PDB entry 6NRW | X-ray diffraction, 2.40 A resolution | chains A and B

Chain A:
Molecule: DPR1
Organism: Drosophila melanogaster
Reference sequence: Q8T603 (Q8T603_DROME); residue numbers follow UniProt; this construct covers 51-155
Amino-acid sequence (114 residues; each row starts with the number of its first residue):
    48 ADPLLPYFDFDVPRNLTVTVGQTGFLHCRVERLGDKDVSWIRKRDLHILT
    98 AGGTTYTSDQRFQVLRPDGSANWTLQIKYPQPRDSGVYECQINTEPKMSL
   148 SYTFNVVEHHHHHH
Not modelled in the structure: 156-161
Construct notes: expression tag (48-50, 156-161)
Disulfides: Cys75-Cys137
Covalently attached groups: glycan linked to Asn62
From the paper describing this entry:
  - specificity-determining residues: Lys144
  - specificity-determining residues: His94 (by similarity / conservation)
  - mutagenesis - H94A: increased binding to Dpr-interacting protein eta, isoform B (chain B)

Chain B:
Molecule: Dpr-interacting protein eta, isoform B
Organism: Drosophila melanogaster
Reference sequence: Q9VMN9 (Q9VMN9_DROME); residue numbers follow UniProt; this construct covers 40-143
Amino-acid sequence (112 residues; each row starts with the number of its first residue):
    38 SRIVDPKFSSPIVNMTAPVGRDAFLTCVVQDLGPYKVAWLRVDTQTILTI
    88 QNHVITKNQRIGIANSEHKTWTMRIKDIKESDKGWYMCQINTDPMKSQMG
   138 YLDVVVHHHHHH
Not modelled in the structure: 143-149
Construct notes: expression tag (38-39, 144-149)
Disulfides: Cys64-Cys125
Covalently attached groups: glycan linked to Asn51
From the paper describing this entry:
  - specificity-determining residues: Met132 (by similarity / conservation)
  - specificity-determining residues: Thr83

Chain A / chain B interface:
Pairs across the interface - 35 pairs, chain A then chain B:
  Asp82(A) - Lys94(B)  salt bridge
  Lys83(A) - Lys94(B)
  Ser86(A) - Ile84(B)
  Ile88(A) - Gln82(B)
  Ile88(A) - Ile84(B)  hydrophobic
  Lys90(A) - Gln82(B)  hydrogen bond
  Asp92(A) - Met132(B)
  Leu93(A) - Leu77(B)  hydrophobic
  Leu93(A) - Gln82(B)
  Leu93(A) - Gln126(B)  hydrogen bond (backbone-side chain)
  His94(A) - Gln126(B)  hydrogen bond
  His94(A) - Met132(B)
  Ile95(A) - Ala75(B)  hydrophobic
  Ile95(A) - Leu77(B)  hydrophobic
  Ile95(A) - Ile84(B)  hydrophobic
  Ile95(A) - Gln126(B)  hydrogen bond (backbone-side chain)
  Ala98(A) - Ile87(B)  hydrophobic
  Tyr103(A) - Lys73(B)  hydrogen bond (side chain-backbone)
  Tyr103(A) - Ala75(B)
  Tyr103(A) - Ile87(B)  hydrophobic
  Tyr103(A) - Gln126(B)  hydrogen bond (side chain-backbone)
  Tyr103(A) - Ile127(B)
  Tyr103(A) - Asn128(B)  hydrogen bond (backbone-side chain)
  Ser105(A) - Tyr72(B)
  Ser105(A) - Asn128(B)  hydrogen bond (side chain-backbone)
  Glu136(A) - Gln82(B)
  Gln138(A) - Gln82(B)  hydrogen bond (side chain-backbone)
  Gln138(A) - Thr83(B)
  Gln138(A) - Ile84(B)  hydrogen bond (side chain-backbone)
  Asn140(A) - Ile92(B)  hydrogen bond (side chain-backbone)
  Asn140(A) - Lys94(B)  hydrogen bond (backbone-backbone)
  Glu142(A) - Asn95(B)  hydrogen bond
  Lys144(A) - Thr81(B)  hydrogen bond (side chain-backbone)
  Lys144(A) - Gln82(B)  hydrogen bond (side chain-backbone)
  Lys144(A) - Thr83(B)
Other interface residues (no listed pair), chain A (19 interface residues in all): Thr104, Asp106
Other interface residues (no listed pair), chain B (23 interface residues in all): Val74, Arg78, Val79, Thr93, Met124, Thr129, Asp130
Interface features reported in the paper:
  - specific contacts: His94(A)-Met132(B), Tyr103(A)-Ile87(B), Lys144(A)-Thr83(B)
  - interface residues, chain A: His94(A), Tyr103(A)
  - hot spots on chain A (mutagenesis) - H94A: increased binding to Dpr-interacting protein eta, isoform B (chain B)

Summary:
19 residues of chain A and 23 residues of chain B are in contact; the contacts include 15 hydrogen bonds and 1
salt bridge. Among the polar pairs are Asp82(A)-Lys94(B), Lys90(A)-Gln82(B) and Leu93(A)-Gln126(B). The paper
describes contacts between His94(A) and Met132(B), Tyr103(A) and Ile87(B) and Lys144(A) and Thr83(B). From the
paper: H94A of chain A increases binding to Dpr-interacting protein eta, isoform B (chain B); interface
residues His94(A) and Tyr103(A).
Chain A is DPR1 and chain B is Dpr-interacting protein eta, isoform B, both from Drosophila melanogaster; the
structure, Crystal structure of Dpr1 IG1 bound to DIP-eta IG1, was determined by X-ray diffraction, deposited
together with 6NRQ, 6NRR, 6NRX and 6NS1.
